8TMB - chains A and H of the 7 polymer chains in the assembly; structure by electron microscopy, 3.60 A resolution.

[Chain A]
Name: Cobalt/magnesium transport protein CorA
Source organism: Thermotoga maritima
UniProt: Q9WZ31 (CORA_THEMA); numbering as in UniProt (aligned over 1-351)
Sequence (373 residues; row label = number of the first residue in the row; numbers below 1 keep their minus sign (Met-21 is residue -21)):
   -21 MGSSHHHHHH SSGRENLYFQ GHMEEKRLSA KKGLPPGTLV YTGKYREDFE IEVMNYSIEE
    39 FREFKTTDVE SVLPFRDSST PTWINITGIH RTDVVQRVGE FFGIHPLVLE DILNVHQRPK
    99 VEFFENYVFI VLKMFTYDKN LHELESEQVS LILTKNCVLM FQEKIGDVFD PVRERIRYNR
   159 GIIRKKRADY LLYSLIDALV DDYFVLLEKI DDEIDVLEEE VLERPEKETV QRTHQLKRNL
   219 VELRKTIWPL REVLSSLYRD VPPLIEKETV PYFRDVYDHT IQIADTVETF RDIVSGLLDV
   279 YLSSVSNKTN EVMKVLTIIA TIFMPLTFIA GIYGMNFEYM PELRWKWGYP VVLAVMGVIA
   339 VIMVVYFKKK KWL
Not modelled in the structure: -21 to 12
Sequence notes: initiating methionine (-21); expression tag (-20 to 0)
Swiss-Prot annotation at these positions:
  - motif: Gly312 to Asn314 (Probable selectivity filter)
  - site: Asn288 (Essential for ion permeation), Leu294 (Important for closing the ion permeation pathway in the closed state), Thr295 (Threonine that confers selectivity for Co(2+) transport)
  - mutagenesis: Asp89 (D89F/K: Decreases ion transport), Asp253 (D253K: Increases protein stability. Decreases ion transport), Leu280 (L280A: Decreases ion transport), Asn288 (N288L: Abolishes Co(2+) uptake), Met291 (M291A: No effect on ion transport), Leu294 (L294A/V: Increases ion transport by suppression of an obstruction in the transmembrane ion permeation pathway), Thr295 (T295L: Strongly reduces Co(2+) uptake. Abolishes Co(2+) uptake; when associated with L-299; T295M: Strongly reduces Co(2+) uptake ...), Thr299 (T299L: Reduces Co(2+) uptake. Abolishes Co(2+) uptake; when associated with L-295; T299M: No effect on Co(2+) uptake; T299S: Abolishes Co(2+) uptake), Pro303 (P303A/G/I: Increases ion transport by suppression of a kink in the transmembrane ion permeation pathway), Thr305 (T305L: Abolishes Co(2+) uptake), Ile310 (I310A: Increases ion transport), Tyr311 (Y311A: Abolishes pentamerization. Abolishes ion transport; Y311F: No effect on pentamerization. No effect on ion transport), 7 further mutagenesis entries in UniProt

[Chain H]
Name: sAB C12 Heavy Chain
Source organism: Homo sapiens
Sequence (241 residues; each row starts with the number of its first residue):
     1 EISEVQLVES GGGLVQPGGS LRLSCAASGF NIYYSSIHWV RQAPGKGLEW VASIYSYSGY
    61 TSYADSVKGR FTISADTSKN TAYLQMNSLR AEDTAVYYCA RSFYVFKRGT KYPYYNYPAM
   121 DYWGQGTLVT VSSASTKGPS VFPLAPSSKS TSGGTAALGC LVKDYFPEPV TVSWNSGALT
   181 SGVHTFPAVL QSSGLYSLSS VVTVPSSSLG TQTYICNVNH KPSNTKVDKK VEPKSCDKTH
   241 T
Not modelled in the structure: 1-4, 132-241
Disulfides: Cys25-Cys99

[How chain A and chain H interact]
Pairs across the interface - 36 pairs, chain A then chain H:
  Pro14(A) - Tyr34(H)
  Gly15(A) - Tyr104(H)  hydrogen bond (backbone-side chain)
  Thr16(A) - Tyr55(H)
  Thr16(A) - Tyr57(H)
  Leu17(A) - Tyr55(H)  hydrogen bond (backbone-side chain)
  Leu17(A) - Tyr57(H)
  Val18(A) - Tyr57(H)  hydrophobic
  Glu48(A) - Lys68(H)  salt bridge
  Thr70(A) - Ser58(H)
  Asp71(A) - Tyr60(H)
  Gln74(A) - Tyr55(H)
  Gln74(A) - Ser58(H)  hydrogen bond
  Gln74(A) - Tyr60(H)
  Arg75(A) - Tyr60(H)
  Arg75(A) - Thr61(H)
  Gly81(A) - Tyr117(H)
  His83(A) - Tyr115(H)
  His83(A) - Asn116(H)  hydrogen bond (side chain-backbone)
  His83(A) - Tyr117(H)
  Leu85(A) - Tyr104(H)
  Leu85(A) - Phe106(H)  hydrophobic
  Leu85(A) - Arg108(H)
  Leu85(A) - Tyr115(H)  hydrophobic
  Glu88(A) - Arg108(H)  salt bridge
  Asp89(A) - Arg108(H)  salt bridge
  Glu100(A) - Lys111(H)
  Glu100(A) - Pro113(H)
  Glu100(A) - Tyr115(H)
  Phe101(A) - Lys111(H)
  Phe101(A) - Tyr112(H)  hydrophobic
  Phe102(A) - Pro113(H)  hydrophobic
  Phe102(A) - Tyr115(H)  hydrophobic
  Tyr105(A) - Tyr117(H)
  Ser234(A) - Lys111(H)  hydrogen bond
  Asp238(A) - Lys111(H)
  Asp238(A) - Tyr112(H)
Other interface residues (no listed pair), chain A (24 interface residues in all): Pro13, Glu78, Val99
Other interface residues (no listed pair), chain H (17 interface residues in all): Ser62

[Summary]
Chain A and chain H form an interface of 24 and 17 residues respectively, with 5 hydrogen bonds and 3 salt
bridges. Polar contacts include Glu48(A)-Lys68(H), Glu88(A)-Arg108(H) and Asp89(A)-Arg108(H). From UniProt: 19
mutagenesis sites on chain A.
Here chain A is Cobalt/magnesium transport protein CorA (Thermotoga maritima) and chain H is sAB C12 Heavy
Chain (Homo sapiens). Entry 8TMB (Cryo-EM structure of CorA in complex with conformation-specific synthetic
antibody C12 and 20 mM MgCl2, State ...) was determined by electron microscopy.
